PDB entry 7JPR | electron microscopy, 4.00 A resolution | chains B and E of the 5 polymer chains in the assembly

# Chain B
Molecule: Origin recognition complex subunit 2
From: Homo sapiens
Reference sequence: Q13416 (ORC2_HUMAN); residue numbers follow UniProt; this construct covers 1-577
Sequence (577 residues; row label = number of the first residue in the row):
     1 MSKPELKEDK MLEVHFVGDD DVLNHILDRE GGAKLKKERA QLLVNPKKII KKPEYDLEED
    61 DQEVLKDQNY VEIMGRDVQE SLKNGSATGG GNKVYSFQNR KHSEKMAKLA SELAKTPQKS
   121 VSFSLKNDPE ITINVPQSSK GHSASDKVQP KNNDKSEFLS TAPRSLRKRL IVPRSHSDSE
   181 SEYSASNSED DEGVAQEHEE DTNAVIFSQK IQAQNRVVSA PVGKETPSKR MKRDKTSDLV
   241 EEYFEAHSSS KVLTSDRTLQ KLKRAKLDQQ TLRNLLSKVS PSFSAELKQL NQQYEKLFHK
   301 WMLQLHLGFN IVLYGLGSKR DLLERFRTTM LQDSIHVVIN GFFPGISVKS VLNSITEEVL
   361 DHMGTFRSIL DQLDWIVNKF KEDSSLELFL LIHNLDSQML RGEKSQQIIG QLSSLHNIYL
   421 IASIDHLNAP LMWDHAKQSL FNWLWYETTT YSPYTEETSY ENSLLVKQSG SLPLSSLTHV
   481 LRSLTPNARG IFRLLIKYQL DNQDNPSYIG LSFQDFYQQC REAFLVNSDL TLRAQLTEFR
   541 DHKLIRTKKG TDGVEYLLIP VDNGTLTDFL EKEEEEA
Disordered / not traced: 1-267, 575-577

# Chain E
Molecule: Origin recognition complex subunit 5
From: Homo sapiens
Reference sequence: O43913 (ORC5_HUMAN); residue numbers follow UniProt; this construct covers 1-435
Sequence (435 residues; row label = number of the first residue in the row):
     1 MPHLENVVLC RESQVSILQS LFGERHHFSF PSIFIYGHTA SGKTYVTQTL LKTLELPHVF
    61 VNCVECFTLR LLLEQILNKL NHLSSSEDGC STEITCETFN DFVRLFKQVT TAENLKDQTV
   121 YIVLDKAEYL RDMEANLLPG FLRLQELADR NVTVLFLSEI VWEKFRPNTG CFEPFVLYFP
   181 DYSIGNLQKI LSHDHPPEYS ADFYAAYINI LLGVFYTVCR DLKELRHLAV LNFPKYCEPV
   241 VKGEASERDT RKLWRNIEPH LKKAMQTVYL REISSSQWEK LQKDDTDPGQ LKGLSAHTHV
   301 ELPYYSKFIL IAAYLASYNP ARTDKRFFLK HHGKIKKTNF LKKHEKTSNH LLGPKPFPLD
   361 RLLAILYSIV DSRVAPTANI FSQITSLVTL QLLTLVGHDD QLDGPKYKCT VSLDFIRAIA
   421 RTVNFDIIKY LYDFL
Disordered / not traced: 1-4, 86-91, 286-303, 331-348, 434-435
Metal / ion sites: Mg2+: Thr44 (together with ATP)
Small-molecule neighbours: ATP (adenosine-5'-triphosphate): Val7, Leu9, His38, Thr39, Ala40, Ser41, Gly42, Lys43, Thr44, Tyr45, Lys126, Glu159, Tyr182, Ile190, Leu222, Lys223, Arg226

# How chain B and chain E interact
Pairs across the interface - 32 pairs, chain B then chain E:
  Gln398(B) with Asp400(E), hydrogen bond
  Arg401(B) with Asp400(E), salt bridge; Gln401(E); Leu402(E); Asp403(E)
  Gly402(B) with Gln401(E)
  Glu403(B) with Gln401(E), hydrogen bond
  His426(B) with Leu402(E)
  Asn428(B) with Phe381(E); Leu402(E)
  Ala429(B) with Leu402(E)
  Pro430(B) with Ala378(E); Phe381(E); Ser382(E)
  Leu431(B) with Leu359(E), hydrophobic; Phe381(E); Thr385(E), hydrogen bond (backbone-side chain); Leu402(E), hydrophobic
  Met432(B) with Thr385(E)
  Trp433(B) with Ser382(E), hydrogen bond (backbone-side chain); Thr385(E)
  Asp434(B) with Ser382(E); Thr385(E); Ser386(E); Thr389(E)
  His435(B) with Gln383(E); Ser386(E)
  Gln438(B) with Asn379(E); Ser382(E)
  Trp445(B) with Ala378(E), hydrophobic
  Arg482(B) with His398(E), hydrogen bond (side chain-backbone); Asp399(E), hydrogen bond (side chain-backbone)
Interface residues without a listed pair, chain B (17 interface residues in all): Asp396
Interface residues without a listed pair, chain E (16 interface residues in all): Tyr407

# In short
The interface between chain B and chain E involves 17 residues on one side and 16 on the other; the contacts
include 6 hydrogen bonds and 1 salt bridge. Polar contacts include Arg401(B)-Asp400(E), Gln398(B)-Asp400(E)
and Glu403(B)-Gln401(E). Ligands of chain E: ATP.
Here chain B is Origin recognition complex subunit 2 and chain E is Origin recognition complex subunit 5, both
from Homo sapiens. Entry 7JPR (ORC-OPEN: Human Origin Recognition Complex (ORC) in an open conformation) was
determined by electron microscopy together with 7JPP, 7JPS, 7JPO and 7JPQ from the same study.
